PDB entry 1H9K | X-ray diffraction, 1.80 A resolution | chain A

[Chain A]
Name: Molybdenum-binding-protein
Source organism: Azotobacter vinelandii
UniProt: Q44529 (Q44529); residue numbers follow UniProt; this construct covers 1-142
Chain sequence (145 residues; row label = number of the first residue in the row; note: 1 number in that range is skipped by the numbering (no residue carries it; nothing is unmodelled there); numbers below 1 keep their minus sign (Gly-3 is residue -3)):
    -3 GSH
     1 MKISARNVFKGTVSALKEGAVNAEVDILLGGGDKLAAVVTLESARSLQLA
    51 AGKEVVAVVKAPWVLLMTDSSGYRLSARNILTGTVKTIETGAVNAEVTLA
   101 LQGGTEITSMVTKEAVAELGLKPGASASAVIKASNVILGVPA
Unresolved in the structure: 142
Residues lining bound ligands:
  - tungstate(VI)ion (WO4), molecule 1: Ser4, Ala5, Arg6, Lys60, Ala61, Pro62, Met110, Val111, Thr112, Ala115
  - tungstate(VI)ion (WO4), molecule 2: Gly91, Ala92, Val93, Asn94

[Summary]
Ligands of chain A: tungstate(VI)ion.
Chain A is Molybdenum-binding-protein (Azotobacter vinelandii); the structure, Two crystal structures of the
cytoplasmic molybdate-binding protein ModG suggest a novel cooperative binding mechanism and ..., was
determined by X-ray diffraction, deposited together with 1H9J and 1H9M.
